PDB entry 9LC0 | electron microscopy, 3.20 A resolution | chains R and I of the 24 polymer chains in the assembly

[Chain R]
Protein: Gp64
Organism: Enterobacteria phage N4
UniProtKB: A0MZE6 (A0MZE6_BPN4); residues 1-417 here = UniProt positions 1-417
Amino-acid sequence (417 residues; row label = number of the first residue in the row):
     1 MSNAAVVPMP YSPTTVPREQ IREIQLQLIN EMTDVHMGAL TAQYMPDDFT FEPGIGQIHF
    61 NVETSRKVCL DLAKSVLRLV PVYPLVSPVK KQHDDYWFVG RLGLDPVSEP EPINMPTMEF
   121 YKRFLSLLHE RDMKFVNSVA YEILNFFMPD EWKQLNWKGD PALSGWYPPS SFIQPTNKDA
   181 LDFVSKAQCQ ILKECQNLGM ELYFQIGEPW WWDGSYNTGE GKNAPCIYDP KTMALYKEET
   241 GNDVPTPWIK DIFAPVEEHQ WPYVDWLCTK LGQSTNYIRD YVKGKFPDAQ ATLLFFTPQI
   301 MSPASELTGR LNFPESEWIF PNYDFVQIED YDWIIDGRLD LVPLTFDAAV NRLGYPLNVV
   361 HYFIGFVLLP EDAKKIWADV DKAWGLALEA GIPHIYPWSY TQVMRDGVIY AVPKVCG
Not modelled in the structure: 1, 417

[Chain I]
Protein: Non-contractile tail sheath
Organism: Enterobacteria phage N4
UniProtKB: A0MZE7 (NCTSP_BPN4); residues 1-1382 here = UniProt positions 1-1382
Amino-acid sequence (1382 residues; numbered 1 to 1382; the number before each row is that of its first residue):
     1 MSIEDYLKGK NCLASPNYDP DDQHSSWRED LPQFKKDREH LTLVNTRRNR TYNTKLNRFD
    61 PEYWVVDYNA LMVATIIPYG SKSFKVPCQW RTNKDFLGVR WMTEDTFDHH LYRYETDPNY
   121 LGLILAFRHN PDEPDKFTVT IQTPEKAYTY RLAPYGFNNK TRRWECLDTK YGTKRTYQAD
   181 IFVATDEDIP ESEMTEVYGT KDYIFILDFA DLRTGVAFNG VTINPRNITM ISFDCTEAHH
   241 GLGKDAYIAA MYNNDDGATF QMEIGGIHTN AALAAGDKLQ CIWRYLDVNG NAQAAENEFE
   301 VVSYEGFGTS NFSVKCKGML PGKFIGCDAF YGKYLQTDGP IKQVDSVKWF TNLTVSGSGR
   361 KQLGQRKYPQ VVMGMGMTSG FDDGYNLTPE RQVKMAYGLG YRDWWTTYIG MSHYWKGLTA
   421 FQDKETGELI TEQTVLDYPI LFAGESQVAI HFMSGAYPDR GYDVFQKYMT ETWGINYAGV
   481 HPINGTTGST AVDRACAVNP NSEVFDPTQS SGAGGLWWWD LEADKPGPAL LHCVGQVGKL
   541 KPKAIIWGQG DQDATALAYP GDRNPAPSLT RTKQATKKVF EYLRSLYGQI PIFIQELSYA
   601 WGITNTDAPN VPIRTGLPSF LAARRNTWGD IEFRWKSYGL DPALAQYRIE IYNPSNLNQI
   661 LHSFVVSGTQ EANGYVYADF TVEDWIPVMM EAVGSPNPWE FMKWRVVCLY QEREIPSAPW
   721 SDNIPLDNAG LVKKTILVGI NQFGGGHFTD MSDPTATTAN GAIGRKDKVS ASTLRLTFAE
   781 KAGLRPIQVM PVNVAADSAG MTVGTHKWWN TSSNSPGDAL LAINDMVKGL GVKPDYFIEA
   841 NPWETMYMKD VNSSTWPALM TAFESSNKAM LAWMRTNWGN PNLEIWFQGA TTVWFGVAPP
   901 NDLNSEATVT VRDKQIQMAT ANIGFKLGSF VPGSNLYTAY RNVESSWIYY TVEAFHATAI
   961 ELGEALALNI NRATNPPDWS YLRPPANLQG RKLATRDIKM TWDNRAGITH WKYANRHVTT
  1021 GAEISSGILT SPEYVFTLND QQNAYNGDTL NMSFSVSEYA ADSGAVGASS SFVGVVQNGS
  1081 YMQTPTQLKA AKQLNGDIIF TWVGRPSWQH FWVVNTSVND SKTVIFSKEW SSESLTWTVA
  1141 EQNEFYGLEE GGATHVIFMV SEYDPSNGLV SIGAQVTGQA EQPSNPMNPV AGLYAVFTGD
  1201 PGNSNIKIMW DKPSVGGRDV RIRNMHVTSS ATISDQFVSD NNLVFTREEQ VAAYGFTASS
  1261 VSVRAQEHDI ESGALGLTTE YVAVPETAGT VGQGFAKKDS VGNCTMSWEV GDAVQWQVEI
  1321 LNAENSTVVK TEIVVAPTIT WMAEEITAEY GYLTDHMVWR VRPYRADGAS NVAKQFDMTA
  1381 TL
Not modelled in the structure: 1

[Interface between chain R and chain I]
Contacting residue pairs (285; chain R residue first):
  Ser2(R) - Asp641(I)
  Ser2(R) - Pro642(I)
  Ser2(R) - Glu671(I)  hydrogen bond
  Ala4(R) - Gly674(I)
  Ala5(R) - Lys636(I)
  Ala5(R) - Ser637(I)
  Ala5(R) - Pro642(I)  hydrophobic
  Ala5(R) - Gly674(I)
  Val6(R) - Ser637(I)
  Val6(R) - Gly639(I)
  Val6(R) - Leu640(I)
  Val6(R) - Asp641(I)
  Val7(R) - Phe620(I)  hydrophobic
  Val7(R) - Ser637(I)  hydrogen bond (backbone-backbone)
  Val7(R) - Tyr638(I)
  Pro8(R) - Tyr638(I)
  Met9(R) - Trp601(I)
  Met9(R) - Phe620(I)
  Pro10(R) - Trp601(I)
  Pro10(R) - Ile613(I)  hydrophobic
  Pro10(R) - Ser619(I)
  Tyr11(R) - Ser619(I)
  Tyr11(R) - Phe620(I)  hydrophobic
  Ser12(R) - Ala600(I)  hydrogen bond (side chain-backbone)
  Pro13(R) - Tyr559(I)
  Thr14(R) - Ala600(I)
  Arg18(R) - Asp551(I)  salt bridge
  Arg18(R) - Ala554(I)
  Arg18(R) - Ser598(I)  hydrogen bond (side chain-backbone)
  Arg18(R) - Tyr599(I)
  Arg18(R) - Ala600(I)
  Gln20(R) - Leu569(I)
  Ile21(R) - Gly550(I)
  Ile21(R) - Asp553(I)
  Ile21(R) - Ala554(I)
  Ile21(R) - Leu597(I)  hydrophobic
  Arg22(R) - Glu596(I)
  Arg22(R) - Leu597(I)  hydrogen bond (side chain-backbone)
  Arg22(R) - Tyr599(I)  hydrogen bond
  Ile24(R) - Leu569(I)
  Ile24(R) - Thr572(I)
  Ile24(R) - Lys573(I)
  Gln25(R) - Gln549(I)  hydrogen bond (side chain-backbone)
  Gln25(R) - Ile594(I)
  Gln25(R) - Leu597(I)
  Gln27(R) - Lys573(I)  hydrogen bond
  Leu28(R) - Thr576(I)
  Ile29(R) - Ile594(I)  hydrophobic
  Glu31(R) - Lys573(I)  salt bridge
  Met32(R) - Lys577(I)
  Met32(R) - Phe580(I)  hydrophobic
  Thr33(R) - Arg584(I)  hydrogen bond (backbone-side chain)
  Asp34(R) - Arg584(I)  hydrogen bond (backbone-side chain)
  Asp34(R) - Pro591(I)
  Asp34(R) - Ile592(I)  hydrogen bond (backbone-backbone)
  Val35(R) - Arg584(I)
  Val35(R) - Ile592(I)
  Val35(R) - Ile594(I)  hydrophobic
  His36(R) - Ile592(I)  hydrogen bond (backbone-backbone)
  His36(R) - Phe593(I)
  His36(R) - Ile594(I)  hydrogen bond (backbone-backbone)
  Met37(R) - Ile594(I)
  Met37(R) - Glu596(I)
  Gly38(R) - Ile594(I)  hydrogen bond (backbone-backbone)
  Ala39(R) - Ile594(I)
  Ala39(R) - Glu596(I)  hydrogen bond (backbone-backbone)
  Leu40(R) - Glu596(I)
  Thr41(R) - Gln595(I)
  Thr41(R) - Glu596(I)  hydrogen bond (side chain-backbone)
  Thr41(R) - Leu597(I)  hydrogen bond (side chain-backbone)
  Thr41(R) - Ser598(I)
  Ala42(R) - Glu596(I)
  Ala42(R) - Tyr599(I)
  Met45(R) - Trp601(I)
  Pro46(R) - Trp601(I)
  Asp47(R) - Tyr638(I)
  Phe49(R) - Ser598(I)
  Phe49(R) - Tyr599(I)
  Phe49(R) - Trp601(I)  hydrophobic
  Phe51(R) - Pro609(I)
  Phe51(R) - Val611(I)
  Phe51(R) - Pro612(I)  hydrophobic
  Gly54(R) - Ile603(I)
  Ile55(R) - Gly602(I)
  Gly56(R) - Gly602(I)  hydrogen bond (backbone-backbone)
  Gln57(R) - Ala600(I)
  Gln57(R) - Trp601(I)  hydrogen bond (backbone-backbone)
  Gln57(R) - Gly602(I)
  Ile58(R) - Gln447(I)  hydrogen bond (backbone-side chain)
  Ile58(R) - Ala600(I)  hydrophobic
  His59(R) - Ser446(I)
  His59(R) - Gln447(I)
  Phe60(R) - Gln447(I)
  Phe60(R) - Ser598(I)
  Val62(R) - Asp459(I)
  Ser65(R) - His451(I)
  Ser65(R) - Gly461(I)
  Arg66(R) - Asp459(I)
  Val68(R) - Gln595(I)
  Cys69(R) - His451(I)  hydrogen bond
  Cys69(R) - Gly461(I)  hydrogen bond (side chain-backbone)
  Cys69(R) - Tyr462(I)
  Cys69(R) - Phe465(I)
  Leu70(R) - Val464(I)  hydrophobic
  Ala73(R) - Phe465(I)
  Ala73(R) - Tyr468(I)  hydrophobic
  Lys74(R) - Tyr468(I)
  Ser75(R) - Phe593(I)
  Val76(R) - Met469(I)  hydrophobic
  Leu77(R) - Tyr468(I)  hydrophobic
  Leu77(R) - Met469(I)  hydrophobic
  Leu77(R) - Thr472(I)
  Leu77(R) - Trp473(I)
  Leu79(R) - Pro591(I)  hydrophobic
  Leu79(R) - Phe593(I)  hydrophobic
  Val80(R) - Trp473(I)  hydrogen bond (backbone-side chain)
  Pro81(R) - Trp473(I)
  Val82(R) - Trp473(I)
  Tyr83(R) - Trp473(I)  hydrophobic
  Leu85(R) - Asp437(I)
  Val86(R) - Leu436(I)
  Ser87(R) - Gly308(I)
  Ser87(R) - Leu436(I)
  Val89(R) - Asn270(I)
  Val89(R) - Phe307(I)  hydrophobic
  Val89(R) - Gly308(I)
  Lys91(R) - Phe307(I)
  Lys91(R) - Asp423(I)  salt bridge
  Lys91(R) - Glu425(I)  salt bridge
  Gln92(R) - Phe307(I)
  His93(R) - Phe307(I)
  Asp94(R) - Lys424(I)  hydrogen bond (backbone-side chain)
  Asp95(R) - Lys424(I)
  Tyr96(R) - Phe421(I)  hydrophobic
  Tyr96(R) - Gln422(I)
  Tyr96(R) - Ile430(I)  hydrophobic
  Trp97(R) - Ala420(I)
  Trp97(R) - Phe421(I)
  Trp97(R) - Gln422(I)  hydrogen bond (backbone-backbone)
  Trp97(R) - Lys424(I)
  Phe98(R) - Pro340(I)  hydrophobic
  Phe98(R) - Thr419(I)
  Phe98(R) - Ala420(I)
  Phe98(R) - Phe421(I)  hydrophobic
  Val99(R) - Thr419(I)
  Val99(R) - Ala420(I)  hydrogen bond (backbone-backbone)
  Val99(R) - Gln422(I)
  Gly100(R) - Leu418(I)
  Arg101(R) - Gly417(I)
  Arg101(R) - Leu418(I)  hydrogen bond (backbone-backbone)
  Arg101(R) - Gln422(I)
  Leu102(R) - Lys416(I)
  Leu104(R) - Leu418(I)  hydrophobic
  Glu111(R) - Lys416(I)
  Pro112(R) - Tyr414(I)
  Pro112(R) - Trp415(I)
  Pro112(R) - Lys416(I)
  Ile113(R) - Tyr414(I)
  Ile113(R) - Lys416(I)
  Asn114(R) - Val73(I)
  Asn114(R) - Gln89(I)
  Asn114(R) - His413(I)  hydrogen bond (side chain-backbone)
  Asn114(R) - Tyr414(I)
  Asn114(R) - Trp415(I)  hydrogen bond (side chain-backbone)
  Asn114(R) - Lys416(I)
  Met115(R) - Pro87(I)  hydrophobic
  Met115(R) - Val347(I)  hydrophobic
  Pro116(R) - Val73(I)  hydrophobic
  Pro116(R) - Thr75(I)  hydrogen bond (backbone-side chain)
  Thr117(R) - Phe381(I)
  Thr117(R) - His413(I)
  Glu119(R) - Ile77(I)
  Glu119(R) - Pro87(I)
  Phe120(R) - Ile77(I)
  Phe120(R) - Phe381(I)  hydrophobic
  Phe120(R) - Pro389(I)  hydrophobic
  Tyr121(R) - Thr407(I)
  Tyr121(R) - Ile409(I)
  Arg123(R) - Ile77(I)
  Arg123(R) - Pro78(I)  hydrogen bond (side chain-backbone)
  Arg123(R) - Pro389(I)
  Arg123(R) - Glu390(I)  salt bridge
  Phe124(R) - Val393(I)  hydrophobic
  Phe124(R) - Trp405(I)  hydrophobic
  Leu127(R) - Pro389(I)
  Leu127(R) - Glu390(I)
  Leu128(R) - Val393(I)  hydrophobic
  Leu128(R) - Trp405(I)  hydrophobic
  Arg131(R) - Val393(I)
  Arg131(R) - Tyr397(I)
  Asp132(R) - Asp403(I)
  Met133(R) - Tyr401(I)
  Met133(R) - Arg402(I)
  Met133(R) - Asp403(I)
  Met133(R) - Trp405(I)
  Lys134(R) - Asp403(I)
  Lys134(R) - Trp404(I)
  Lys134(R) - Trp405(I)  hydrogen bond (backbone-backbone)
  Phe135(R) - Trp405(I)
  Phe135(R) - Thr407(I)
  Val136(R) - Trp404(I)  hydrophobic
  Val136(R) - Trp405(I)  hydrogen bond (backbone-backbone)
  Val136(R) - Thr406(I)
  Val136(R) - Thr407(I)  hydrogen bond (backbone-backbone)
  Asn137(R) - Thr407(I)
  Ser138(R) - Thr407(I)  hydrogen bond (backbone-backbone)
  Ser138(R) - Tyr408(I)
  Ser138(R) - Ile409(I)  hydrogen bond (backbone-backbone)
  Val139(R) - Ile409(I)  hydrophobic
  Ala140(R) - Tyr408(I)  hydrophobic
  Glu142(R) - Met411(I)
  Ile143(R) - Trp415(I)
  Leu144(R) - Met411(I)  hydrophobic
  Leu144(R) - Trp415(I)  hydrophobic
  Phe147(R) - Leu71(I)  hydrophobic
  Phe147(R) - Trp415(I)  hydrophobic
  Phe147(R) - Leu418(I)
  Pro168(R) - Met411(I)
  Ser170(R) - Met411(I)  hydrogen bond
  Phe183(R) - Tyr414(I)
  Glu208(R) - Tyr408(I)
  His361(R) - Trp404(I)
  Phe363(R) - Thr378(I)
  Phe363(R) - Thr406(I)
  Trp377(R) - Leu41(I)  hydrophobic
  Trp377(R) - Leu43(I)
  Val380(R) - Leu41(I)  hydrophobic
  Asp381(R) - His40(I)
  Trp384(R) - Arg38(I)
  Trp384(R) - Glu39(I)
  Trp384(R) - Leu41(I)  hydrophobic
  Trp384(R) - Met375(I)
  Gly385(R) - Arg38(I)
  Leu388(R) - Arg38(I)
  His394(R) - Trp404(I)  hydrogen bond
  Ile395(R) - Met375(I)
  Ile395(R) - Gly376(I)  hydrogen bond (backbone-backbone)
  Tyr396(R) - Gly376(I)
  Tyr396(R) - Thr378(I)
  Tyr396(R) - Trp404(I)
  Tyr396(R) - Thr406(I)
  Pro397(R) - Met375(I)
  Pro397(R) - Gly376(I)
  Pro397(R) - Thr378(I)  hydrogen bond (backbone-side chain)
  Pro397(R) - Tyr401(I)  hydrophobic
  Trp398(R) - Thr378(I)  hydrogen bond (backbone-side chain)
  Ser399(R) - Thr378(I)
  Tyr400(R) - Met377(I)  hydrophobic
  Tyr400(R) - Thr378(I)  hydrogen bond (backbone-backbone)
  Tyr400(R) - Ser379(I)
  Tyr400(R) - Gln392(I)
  Tyr400(R) - Met395(I)
  Thr401(R) - Asp383(I)
  Val403(R) - His109(I)
  Val403(R) - Tyr401(I)
  Met404(R) - His109(I)
  Met404(R) - Met377(I)  hydrophobic
  Met404(R) - Met395(I)  hydrophobic
  Met404(R) - Leu399(I)  hydrophobic
  Asp406(R) - Leu43(I)
  Gly407(R) - Thr42(I)
  Gly407(R) - Leu43(I)
  Gly407(R) - Val44(I)  hydrogen bond (backbone-backbone)
  Gly407(R) - His109(I)
  Val408(R) - Leu41(I)  hydrophobic
  Val408(R) - Thr42(I)
  Val408(R) - Leu43(I)  hydrophobic
  Val408(R) - His109(I)
  Ile409(R) - His40(I)
  Ile409(R) - Leu41(I)
  Ile409(R) - Thr42(I)  hydrogen bond (backbone-backbone)
  Ile409(R) - His109(I)
  Ile409(R) - Leu111(I)  hydrophobic
  Ile409(R) - Gln370(I)
  Tyr410(R) - His40(I)
  Tyr410(R) - Leu41(I)  hydrophobic
  Tyr410(R) - Met373(I)  hydrophobic
  Tyr410(R) - Met375(I)
  Tyr410(R) - Tyr401(I)  hydrogen bond
  Ala411(R) - Glu39(I)
  Ala411(R) - His40(I)  hydrogen bond (backbone-backbone)
  Val412(R) - Asp37(I)
  Val412(R) - Arg38(I)
  Pro413(R) - Arg38(I)
  Pro413(R) - His40(I)
Other interface residues (no listed pair), chain R (153 interface residues in all): Thr15, Pro17, Glu19, Tyr44, Pro53, Asn61, Leu72, Pro84, Pro88, Gly103, Glu109, Phe146, Ala187, Tyr203, Gln327, Ala373, Lys374
Other interface residues (no listed pair), chain I (143 interface residues in all): Ala74, Tyr79, Cys88, Arg91, Thr92, Asp108, Thr269, Ala272, Asp338, Ser346, Gly384, Leu387, Arg391, Ser412, Leu429, Tyr438, Ile450, Ser454, Ile475, Ile546, Leu557, Ala558, Ile590, Asn610, Ala643, Val676

[Overview]
Chain R and chain I form an interface of 153 and 143 residues respectively, with 46 hydrogen bonds and 5 salt
bridges. Among the polar pairs are Arg18(R)-Asp551(I), Glu31(R)-Lys573(I) and Lys91(R)-Asp423(I).
Here chain R is Gp64 and chain I is Non-contractile tail sheath, both from Enterobacteria phage N4. Entry 9LC0
(tail complex of mature phage N4) was determined by electron microscopy, deposited together with 9LBZ, 9LC1
and 9LD7.
